PDB entry 3VZG | X-ray diffraction, 2.70 A resolution | chain A

Chain A:
Protein: Zymogen granule membrane protein 16
Organism: Homo sapiens
Reference sequence: O60844 (ZG16_HUMAN); numbering as in UniProt (aligned over 21-159)
Sequence (141 residues; row label = number of the first residue in the row):
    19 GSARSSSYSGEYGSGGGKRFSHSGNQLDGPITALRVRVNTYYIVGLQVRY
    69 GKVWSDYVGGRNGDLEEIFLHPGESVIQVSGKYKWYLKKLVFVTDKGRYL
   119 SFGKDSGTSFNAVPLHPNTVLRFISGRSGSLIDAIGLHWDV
Disordered / not traced: 19-21
Differences from the reference sequence: expression tag (19-20)
UniProt features mapped onto this chain:
  - natural variant: S32 (G32S: this construct carries the variant)
Residues lining bound ligands: alpha-D-mannopyranose / threonine: G34, G35, Y104, S146, G147, S148, L149, D151
From the paper describing this entry:
  - binding site for alpha-D-mannopyranose: Y104
  - mutagenesis - Y104F: decreased binding to alpha-mannose
  - mutagenesis - Y104F: decreased binding to Man-O-Ser/Thr
  - mutagenesis - Y104F, D151N: increased binding to heparin
  - mutagenesis - D151N: decreased binding to mannose-related probes

Summary:
Bound to chain A: alpha-D-mannopyranose / threonine. From the paper: a binding site for alpha-D-mannopyranose
at Y104; Y104F and D151N increase binding to heparin.
Chain A is Zymogen granule membrane protein 16 (Homo sapiens); the structure, Crystal structure of human
pancreatic secretory protein ZG16p with O-(alpha-D-mannosyl)-L-threonine, was determined by X-ray diffraction
(same publication as 3VZE, 3VZF, 3VY6 and 3VY7).
